6NQ5 - chains A and B; structure by X-ray diffraction, 1.85 A resolution.

# Chain A
Protein: Hemoglobin subunit alpha
Organism: Homo sapiens
UniProtKB: P69905 (HBA_HUMAN); residues 1-141 here correspond to UniProt positions 2-142 (UniProt number = residue number + 1)
Chain sequence (141 residues; row label = number of the first residue in the row):
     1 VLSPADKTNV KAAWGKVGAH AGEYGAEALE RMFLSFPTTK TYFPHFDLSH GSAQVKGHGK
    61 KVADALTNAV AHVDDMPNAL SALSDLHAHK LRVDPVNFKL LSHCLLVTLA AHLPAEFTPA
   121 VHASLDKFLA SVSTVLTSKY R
Unresolved in the structure: 141
Metal / ion sites: heme Fe near His87 (its only coordinating residue here)
Small-molecule neighbours: heme (HEM): Met32, Thr39, Tyr42, Phe43, His45, Phe46, His58, Lys61, Val62, Ala65, Leu66, Leu83, Leu86, His87, Leu91, Val93, Asn97, Phe98, Leu101, Leu105, Val132, Leu136

# Chain B
Protein: Hemoglobin subunit beta
Organism: Homo sapiens
UniProtKB: P68871 (HBB_HUMAN); residues 1-146 here correspond to UniProt positions 2-147 (UniProt number = residue number + 1)
Chain sequence (146 residues; each row starts with the number of its first residue):
     1 VHLTPEEKSA VTALWGKVNV DEVGGEALGR LLVVYPWTQR FFESFGDLST PDAVMGNPKV
    61 KAHGKKVLGA FSDGLAHLDN LKGTFATLSE LHCDKLHVDP ENFRLLGNVL VCVLAHHFGK
   121 EFTPPVQAAY QKVVAGVANA LAHKYH
Unresolved in the structure: 146
Modified / non-standard residues: Cys93 (S-nitroso-cysteine; SNC)
Metal / ion sites: heme Fe: His63, His92
Small-molecule neighbours:
  - heme: Phe41, Phe42, Ser44, Phe45, His63, Lys66, Val67, Ala70, Leu88, Leu91, His92, Lys95, Leu96, Leu141
  - heme (HEM): Phe41, Phe42, Ser44, Phe45, His63, Lys66, Val67, Ala70, Leu88, Leu91, His92, Lys95, Leu96, Leu141

# Chain A / chain B interface
Pairs across the interface - 37 pairs, chain A then chain B:
  Glu30(A) with Pro124(B)
  Arg31(A) with Phe122(B), hydrogen bond (side chain-backbone); Thr123(B), hydrogen bond (side chain-backbone); Pro124(B); Gln127(B), hydrogen bond
  Leu34(A) with Pro124(B), hydrophobic; Pro125(B); Ala128(B)
  Ser35(A) with Gln127(B); Ala128(B); Gln131(B)
  Phe36(A) with Gln131(B)
  Leu100(A) with Arg104(B)
  His103(A) with Asn108(B); Val111(B); Gln127(B); Gln131(B), hydrogen bond
  Cys104(A) with Gln127(B)
  Val107(A) with Val111(B), hydrophobic; Ala115(B); Gln127(B)
  Ala110(A) with Cys112(B); Ala115(B); His116(B)
  Ala111(A) with Ala115(B); Gly119(B)
  Pro114(A) with His116(B), hydrogen bond (backbone-side chain)
  Phe117(A) with Arg30(B), hydrogen bond (backbone-side chain); His116(B)
  Thr118(A) with Arg30(B), hydrogen bond (backbone-side chain)
  Pro119(A) with Arg30(B); Val33(B)
  His122(A) with Arg30(B), hydrogen bond; Val34(B)
  Ala123(A) with Val34(B)
  Asp126(A) with Val34(B); Tyr35(B)
Other interface residues (no listed pair), chain A (20 interface residues in all): Lys99, Leu106
Other interface residues (no listed pair), chain B (22 interface residues in all): Glu26, Met55, Val109, Lys120

# Summary
The interface between chain A and chain B involves 20 residues on one side and 22 on the other; the contacts
include 8 hydrogen bonds. Polar contacts include Arg31(A)-Phe122(B), Arg31(A)-Thr123(B) and
Arg31(A)-Gln127(B). Bound to chain A: heme. Bound to chain B: heme.
Here chain A is Hemoglobin subunit alpha and chain B is Hemoglobin subunit beta, both from Homo sapiens. Entry
6NQ5 (human (alpha met/beta hemichrome) hemoglobin with S-nitrosation at beta-Cys93) was determined by X-ray
diffraction.
